Entry 5JT0 (X-ray diffraction, 2.80 A resolution); this record covers chain A.

# Chain A
Protein: Glucosyl-3-phosphoglycerate synthase
From: Mycobacterium tuberculosis
Notes: EC 2.4.1.266
Reference sequence: P9WMW9 (GPGS_MYCTU); numbering as in UniProt (aligned over 1-324)
Sequence (328 residues; numbered -3 to 324; the number before each row is that of its first residue; numbers below 1 keep their minus sign (Gly-3 is residue -3)):
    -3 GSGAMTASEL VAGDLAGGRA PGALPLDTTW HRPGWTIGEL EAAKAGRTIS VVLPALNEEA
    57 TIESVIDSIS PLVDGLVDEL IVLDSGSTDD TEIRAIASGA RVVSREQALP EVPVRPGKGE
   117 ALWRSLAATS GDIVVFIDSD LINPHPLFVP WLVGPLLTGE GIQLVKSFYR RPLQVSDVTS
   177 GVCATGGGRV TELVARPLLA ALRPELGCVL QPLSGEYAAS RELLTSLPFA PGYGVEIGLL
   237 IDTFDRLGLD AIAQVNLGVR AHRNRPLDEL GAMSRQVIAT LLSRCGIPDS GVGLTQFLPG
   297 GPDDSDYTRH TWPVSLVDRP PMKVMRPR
Unresolved in the structure: -3 to 20, 167-182, 295-301, 323-324
Differences from the reference sequence: expression tag (-3 to 0)
Metal / ion sites: Mn2+: Asp136, His258 (together with UDP)
Residues lining bound ligands:
  - UDP (uridine-5'-diphosphate): Pro50, Ala51, Leu52, Glu54, Ser81, Gly113, Lys114, Ala117, Asp134, Ser135, Asp136, Tyr229, Arg256, His258, Arg259, Arg261, Met269
  - XDX ((2R)-2-(alpha-D-glucopyranosyloxy)-3-(phosphonooxy)propanoic acid): Lys114, Asp134, Tyr165, Gly183, Gly184, Arg185, Val186, Thr187, Leu209, Ser210, Gly211, Tyr229, Glu232, Arg256, His258, Asn260, Arg261, Leu266, Met269
UniProt features mapped onto this chain:
  - binding site (UDP-alpha-D-glucose): Pro50 to Glu54, Ser81, Lys114, Asp134, Ser135, Tyr229 to Glu232, Arg256 to Arg261
  - binding site ((2R)-2-O-(alpha-D-glucopyranosyl)-3-phospho-glycerate): Lys114, Gly184 to Thr187, Arg256
  - binding site (Mn(2+)): Asp136, His258
  - binding site ((2R)-3-phosphoglycerate): Gly184 to Thr187, Asn260

# Overview
Chain A binds UDP and compound XDX. Asp136 and His258 form the Mn2+ site. Curated annotation (UniProt) lists
19 UDP-alpha-D-glucose-binding residues, 6 (2R)-2-O-(alpha-D-glucopyranosyl)-3-phospho-glycerate-binding
residues, Mn2+-binding residues Asp136 and His258 and 5 (2R)-3-phosphoglycerate-binding residues.
Chain A is Glucosyl-3-phosphoglycerate synthase (Mycobacterium tuberculosis); the structure, Crystal structure
of glucosyl-3-phosphoglycerate synthase from Mycobacterium tuberculosis in complex with Mn2+,
uridine-diphosphate (UDP) and glucosyl-3-phosphoglycerate ..., was determined by X-ray diffraction together
with 5JQX, 5JSX, 5JUC and 5JUD from the same study.
